8APD - chains B1 and J1 of the 42 polymer chains in the assembly; structure by electron microscopy, 3.70 A resolution.

# Chain B1
Molecule: ATP synthase subunit alpha, mitochondrial
From: Trypanosoma brucei brucei
UniProtKB: Q9GS23 (ATPA_TRYBB); numbering as in UniProt (aligned over 1-584)
Amino-acid sequence (584 residues; numbered 1 to 584; the number before each row is that of its first residue):
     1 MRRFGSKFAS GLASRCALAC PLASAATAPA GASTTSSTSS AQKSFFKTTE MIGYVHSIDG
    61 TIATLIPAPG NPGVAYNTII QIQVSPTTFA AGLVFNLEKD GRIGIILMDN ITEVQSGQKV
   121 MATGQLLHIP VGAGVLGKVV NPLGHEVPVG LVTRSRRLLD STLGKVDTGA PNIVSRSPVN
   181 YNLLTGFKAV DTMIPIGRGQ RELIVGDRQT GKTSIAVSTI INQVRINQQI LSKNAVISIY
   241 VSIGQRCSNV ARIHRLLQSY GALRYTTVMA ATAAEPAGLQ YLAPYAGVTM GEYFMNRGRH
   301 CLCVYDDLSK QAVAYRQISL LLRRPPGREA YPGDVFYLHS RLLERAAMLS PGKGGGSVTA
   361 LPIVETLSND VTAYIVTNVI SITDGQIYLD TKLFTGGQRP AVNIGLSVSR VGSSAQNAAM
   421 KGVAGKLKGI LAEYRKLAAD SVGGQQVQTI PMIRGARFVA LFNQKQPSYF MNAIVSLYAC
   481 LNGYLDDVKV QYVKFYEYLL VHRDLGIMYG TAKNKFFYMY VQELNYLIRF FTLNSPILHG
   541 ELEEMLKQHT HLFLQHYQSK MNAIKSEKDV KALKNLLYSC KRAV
Not modelled in the structure: 1-45, 152-160, 439-445
UniProt features mapped onto this chain:
  - binding site (ATP): Asp-207 to Ser-214, Gln-464
  - site: Leu-159, Asp-160 (Cleavage), Ser-407 (Required for activity)
Metal / ion sites: Mg2+: Thr-213 (together with ATP)
Residues lining bound ligands:
  - ATP (adenosine-5'-triphosphate), molecule 1: Asp-207, Arg-208, Gln-209, Thr-210, Gly-211, Lys-212, Thr-213, Ser-214, Gln-245, Glu-365, Phe-394, Arg-399, Pro-400, Gln-464, Lys-465
  - ATP, molecule 2: Ile-380, Ser-381, Val-408, Arg-410

# Chain J1
Molecule: ATP synthase subunit p18, mitochondrial
From: Trypanosoma brucei brucei
UniProtKB: P0DPG4 (ATP18_TRYBB); numbering as in UniProt (aligned over 1-188)
Amino-acid sequence (188 residues; row label = number of the first residue in the row):
     1 MMRRVYSPVF CSVAAARFAA TSAAKKYDLF GYEVDTNTAP WIEKIKKCKY YDEAGEVLVN
    61 MNVSNCPPDI ATYNATLQCI YQSPSKQSTP VDNESKFCAM MDLLEEMQHR NRLKPNEESW
   121 TWVMKECVKS GQFRLGYCIQ QVMETECKGC PADLVKANEA NAQKAKTEGK EHPGHLSQQA
   181 GLFDVKVE
Not modelled in the structure: 1-22

# Chain B1 / chain J1 interface
Pairs across the interface (92):
  Val-174(B1) with Phe-30(J1); Tyr-32(J1)
  Arg-176(B1) with Phe-30(J1)
  Ser-177(B1) with Leu-29(J1)
  Pro-178(B1) with Leu-29(J1)
  Asn-180(B1) with Arg-110(J1)
  Tyr-181(B1) with Asp-102(J1), hydrogen bond; Arg-110(J1)
  Gln-228(B1) with Lys-86(J1); Asp-92(J1); Asn-93(J1)
  Gln-229(B1) with Lys-86(J1); Asn-93(J1); Ser-95(J1); Cys-98(J1), hydrogen bond; Ala-99(J1)
  Ile-230(B1) with Lys-86(J1), hydrogen bond (backbone-side chain); Cys-98(J1); Asp-102(J1)
  Leu-231(B1) with Tyr-51(J1), hydrophobic; Ala-99(J1), hydrophobic
  Ser-232(B1) with Asp-52(J1), hydrogen bond
  Lys-233(B1) with Gly-55(J1); Val-59(J1); Glu-106(J1), salt bridge
  Asn-234(B1) with Asp-102(J1), hydrogen bond; Glu-106(J1), hydrogen bond
  Arg-297(B1) with Val-59(J1); Val-63(J1)
  Gly-298(B1) with Val-63(J1)
  Pro-351(B1) with Leu-29(J1); Asn-62(J1)
  Gly-352(B1) with Val-63(J1); Asn-65(J1)
  Gly-354(B1) with Asn-62(J1); Val-63(J1)
  Asn-417(B1) with Glu-105(J1)
  Tyr-498(B1) with Lys-186(J1), hydrogen bond (side chain-backbone); Val-187(J1), hydrogen bond (side chain-backbone)
  Arg-503(B1) with Lys-186(J1), hydrogen bond (side chain-backbone)
  Ile-507(B1) with His-172(J1)
  Met-508(B1) with Leu-176(J1); Gln-178(J1); Gln-179(J1), hydrogen bond (backbone-side chain); Ala-180(J1)
  Tyr-509(B1) with Gln-179(J1); Ala-180(J1)
  Lys-515(B1) with Arg-134(J1), hydrogen bond (backbone-side chain); Tyr-137(J1)
  Phe-516(B1) with Arg-134(J1)
  Tyr-518(B1) with His-172(J1)
  Tyr-520(B1) with Arg-134(J1), hydrogen bond; Glu-171(J1), hydrogen bond (side chain-backbone); His-172(J1), hydrogen bond; Pro-173(J1); Leu-176(J1), hydrophobic
  Val-521(B1) with Leu-135(J1), hydrophobic
  Glu-523(B1) with Ser-95(J1), hydrogen bond; Phe-97(J1); Cys-98(J1), hydrogen bond; Gln-132(J1); Leu-135(J1)
  Leu-524(B1) with Leu-135(J1), hydrophobic
  Tyr-526(B1) with Cys-98(J1), hydrophobic; Met-101(J1), hydrophobic
  Leu-527(B1) with Phe-97(J1), hydrophobic; Met-101(J1), hydrophobic; Cys-138(J1), hydrophobic
  Arg-529(B1) with Glu-105(J1), salt bridge
  Phe-530(B1) with Leu-104(J1); Glu-105(J1); His-109(J1), hydrogen bond (backbone-side chain); Trp-120(J1), hydrophobic
  Phe-531(B1) with Trp-120(J1), hydrophobic; Val-142(J1), hydrophobic; Glu-146(J1)
  Ile-537(B1) with Cys-138(J1), hydrophobic; Gln-141(J1); Val-142(J1), hydrophobic
  Tyr-557(B1) with Ala-180(J1), hydrogen bond (side chain-backbone); Gly-181(J1)
  Met-561(B1) with Leu-182(J1), hydrophobic
  Ile-564(B1) with Leu-182(J1), hydrophobic; Phe-183(J1), hydrophobic
  Asp-569(B1) with Phe-183(J1)
  Ala-572(B1) with Phe-183(J1), hydrophobic
  Leu-573(B1) with Phe-183(J1)
  Leu-576(B1) with Leu-182(J1); Val-187(J1), hydrophobic
  Ser-579(B1) with Val-187(J1)
  Cys-580(B1) with Val-187(J1), hydrophobic
  Ala-583(B1) with Glu-188(J1)
Other interface residues (no listed pair), chain B1 (59 interface residues in all): Ile-173, Arg-264, Tyr-265, Ser-350, Lys-353, Ala-418, Phe-495, Asp-504, Asn-514, Pro-536, Leu-538, Lys-560
Other interface residues (no listed pair), chain J1 (57 interface residues in all): Leu-58, Ile-80, Gln-87, Val-91, Glu-94, Leu-103, Gln-108, Pro-115, Ile-139, Ser-177, Val-185

# In short
59 residues of chain B1 face 57 of chain J1 across their interface, with 18 hydrogen bonds and 2 salt bridges.
Polar contacts include Lys-233(B1)/Glu-106(J1), Arg-529(B1)/Glu-105(J1) and Tyr-181(B1)/Asp-102(J1). Ligands
of chain B1: ATP. From UniProt: 9 ATP-binding residues on chain B1.
Here chain B1 is ATP synthase subunit alpha, mitochondrial and chain J1 is ATP synthase subunit p18,
mitochondrial, both from Trypanosoma brucei brucei. Entry 8APD (rotational state 1d of the Trypanosoma brucei
mitochondrial ATP synthase dimer) was determined by electron microscopy together with 8AP6, 8AP7, 8AP8, 8AP9,
8APA, 8APB and 7 further entries from the same study.
